5XF9 - chains C and D of the 4 polymer chains in the assembly; structure by X-ray diffraction, 2.58 A resolution.

Chain C:
Molecule: NAD-reducing hydrogenase
Source organism: Hydrogenophilus thermoluteolus
UniProtKB: A0A077L7R5 (A0A077L7R5_HYDTE); numbering as in UniProt (aligned over 1-189)
Amino-acid sequence (189 residues; row label = number of the first residue in the row):
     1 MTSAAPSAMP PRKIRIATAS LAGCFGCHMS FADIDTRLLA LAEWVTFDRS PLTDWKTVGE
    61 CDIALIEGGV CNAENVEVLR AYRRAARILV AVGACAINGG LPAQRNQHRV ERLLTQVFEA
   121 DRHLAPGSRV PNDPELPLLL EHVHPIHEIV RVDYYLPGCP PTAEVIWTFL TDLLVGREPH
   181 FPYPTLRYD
Unresolved in the structure: 1-11
Ion coordination: 4Fe-4S cluster Fe: Cys24, Cys27, Cys95, Cys159
Residues lining bound ligands: 4Fe-4S cluster (SF4): Gly23, Cys24, Phe25, Gly26, Cys27, Glu67, Gly93, Ala94, Cys95, Gly158, Cys159, Pro160

Chain D:
Molecule: NAD-reducing hydrogenase
Source organism: Hydrogenophilus thermoluteolus
UniProtKB: A0A077LAI5 (A0A077LAI5_HYDTE); numbering as in UniProt (aligned over 1-468)
Amino-acid sequence (468 residues; numbered 1 to 468; the number before each row is that of its first residue):
     1 MTQHAPQAVS PRPSLPANAT RRVAIDPLSR VEGHGKVTIW LDDDGQVVEA RLHIVEFRGF
    61 EAFIVGRPYW EAPVVVQRLC GICPVSHHLA AAKALDRLVG VTQLPPTAEK MRRLMHYGQV
   121 LQSHALHFFY LAAPDLLLGF SADPAQRNVF GLAAQKRELA RQGILVRQFG QECIEATAGK
   181 RIHGTSAVPG GIHKNLSRRE RMALLSRAPE IRSWCEAAVA LIERLFTEHA PFFAQFGSFQ
   241 TKTFSLVAAD GSLDLYDGTF RVKEANGAIL IDHYDPNDYD QLLVEAVRPW SYMKFPYLKA
   301 YGEPDGFYRV GPSARLINCD RLTTARAEAA RQRFLTFDQG TVAHSTLGYH WARLIEMLHC
   361 AELIEALLTD ADLEGGELRA RGQRQHRGVG VIEAPRGTLI HHYEVGDDDL ITYCNLIVST
   421 THNNAVMNQA VTTAAKAFLS GVTLTEALLN HIEVAVRAFD PCLSCATH
Unresolved in the structure: 1-13
Ion coordination: nickel (III) ion: Glu32, Cys80, Cys83, Cys462, Cys465; Mg2+: Glu61, Leu416; carbonmonoxide-(dicyano) iron Fe: Cys83, Cys462, Cys465
Residues lining bound ligands: carbonmonoxide-(dicyano) iron (FCO): Cys83, Ser86, His87, Ala394, Pro395, Arg396, Leu399, Val418, Ser419, Thr420, Cys462, Cys465

How chain C and chain D interact:
Pairs across the interface (124; chain C residue first):
  Leu21(C) - Glu56(D)
  Ala22(C) - Arg58(D)
  Gly23(C) - Arg58(D)
  Cys24(C) - Arg78(D)
  Cys24(C) - Leu79(D)
  Cys24(C) - Cys80(D)
  Cys24(C) - Gly81(D)  hydrogen bond (side chain-backbone)
  Cys24(C) - His183(D)
  Cys24(C) - Ser464(D)  hydrogen bond (backbone-side chain)
  Phe25(C) - Val31(D)
  Phe25(C) - Gly33(D)
  Phe25(C) - Gly81(D)
  Phe25(C) - Ser464(D)
  Gly26(C) - Gly81(D)
  Gly26(C) - Ile182(D)
  Met29(C) - Gly81(D)
  Met29(C) - Ile82(D)  hydrophobic
  Met29(C) - Leu126(D)  hydrophobic
  Met29(C) - Arg167(D)  hydrogen bond (backbone-side chain)
  Met29(C) - Ile182(D)
  Ser30(C) - Ile182(D)
  Ala32(C) - Arg167(D)  hydrogen bond (backbone-side chain)
  Asp33(C) - Arg167(D)  salt bridge
  Asp33(C) - Gln171(D)  hydrogen bond
  Asp33(C) - Arg181(D)  salt bridge
  Asp33(C) - Ile182(D)
  Asp35(C) - Ile164(D)
  Asp35(C) - Gln168(D)  hydrogen bond
  Asp35(C) - Arg181(D)  salt bridge
  Thr36(C) - Ile164(D)
  Thr36(C) - Leu165(D)
  Leu38(C) - Tyr130(D)  hydrophobic
  Leu38(C) - Phe150(D)  hydrophobic
  Leu39(C) - Ala153(D)  hydrophobic
  Leu39(C) - Arg157(D)
  Leu39(C) - Ile164(D)  hydrophobic
  Ala42(C) - Phe150(D)  hydrophobic
  Phe47(C) - Phe150(D)  hydrophobic
  Arg49(C) - Pro27(D)
  Pro51(C) - Ser29(D)
  Pro51(C) - Arg30(D)  hydrogen bond (backbone-backbone)
  Leu52(C) - Arg30(D)
  Leu52(C) - Asn148(D)
  Thr53(C) - Ser29(D)  hydrogen bond (backbone-side chain)
  Thr53(C) - Asn148(D)
  Asp54(C) - Ser29(D)
  Asp54(C) - Arg30(D)  salt bridge
  Asp54(C) - Arg147(D)  salt bridge
  Asp54(C) - Asn450(D)  hydrogen bond
  Asp54(C) - Arg457(D)  salt bridge
  Trp55(C) - Pro144(D)  hydrophobic
  Trp55(C) - Ala145(D)
  Lys56(C) - Pro27(D)  hydrogen bond (side chain-backbone)
  Lys56(C) - Ser29(D)  hydrogen bond
  Lys56(C) - Glu453(D)  salt bridge
  Cys71(C) - Arg58(D)
  Asn72(C) - Glu56(D)
  Glu74(C) - Asp26(D)
  Asn75(C) - Glu56(D)
  Leu101(C) - Phe63(D)
  Leu101(C) - Val75(D)
  Leu101(C) - Arg78(D)
  Leu101(C) - Leu79(D)
  Pro102(C) - Arg58(D)
  Gln104(C) - Phe63(D)
  Arg105(C) - Arg58(D)
  Arg105(C) - Phe63(D)
  His108(C) - Phe63(D)
  Leu113(C) - Phe57(D)
  Leu113(C) - Ala62(D)  hydrophobic
  Leu114(C) - Phe57(D)  hydrophobic
  Leu114(C) - Tyr292(D)  hydrophobic
  Gln116(C) - Ala62(D)
  Val117(C) - Glu61(D)
  Val117(C) - Lys294(D)  hydrogen bond (backbone-side chain)
  Phe118(C) - Phe57(D)  hydrophobic
  Phe118(C) - Val287(D)  hydrophobic
  Phe118(C) - Tyr292(D)
  Phe118(C) - Lys294(D)
  Asp121(C) - Tyr413(D)  hydrogen bond
  Arg122(C) - Glu404(D)  salt bridge
  Arg122(C) - Tyr413(D)
  His123(C) - Tyr279(D)
  His123(C) - Asp280(D)
  His123(C) - Val284(D)
  His123(C) - Glu285(D)  hydrogen bond (backbone-backbone)
  His123(C) - His402(D)
  His123(C) - Tyr413(D)  hydrogen bond
  His123(C) - Asn415(D)
  Leu124(C) - Glu285(D)
  Leu124(C) - Val287(D)  hydrophobic
  Leu124(C) - Lys294(D)
  Ala125(C) - Val284(D)  hydrophobic
  Ala125(C) - Glu285(D)  hydrogen bond (backbone-backbone)
  Ala125(C) - Tyr297(D)
  Ser128(C) - Val287(D)
  Arg129(C) - Val287(D)
  Pro131(C) - Val287(D)  hydrophobic
  Pro131(C) - Arg288(D)
  Pro131(C) - Pro289(D)
  Pro131(C) - Ser291(D)
  Asn132(C) - Pro289(D)  hydrogen bond (backbone-backbone)
  Asp133(C) - Pro289(D)
  Asp133(C) - Trp290(D)
  Glu135(C) - Arg22(D)  salt bridge
  Glu135(C) - Lys36(D)  salt bridge
  Glu135(C) - Thr38(D)
  Glu135(C) - Trp40(D)
  Glu135(C) - His53(D)
  Glu135(C) - Val55(D)
  Leu136(C) - Ile54(D)
  Leu136(C) - Pro289(D)
  Leu136(C) - Trp290(D)
  Leu136(C) - Tyr292(D)
  Pro137(C) - Val55(D)
  Leu139(C) - Tyr292(D)
  Cys159(C) - Arg78(D)  hydrogen bond (backbone-side chain)
  Cys159(C) - Lys180(D)  hydrogen bond (backbone-side chain)
  Cys159(C) - His183(D)
  Pro160(C) - Lys180(D)
  Pro160(C) - Ile182(D)
  Pro160(C) - His183(D)
  Asp189(C) - Arg78(D)  hydrogen bond (backbone-side chain)
  Asp189(C) - Lys180(D)  hydrogen bond (backbone-side chain)
Other interface residues (no listed pair), chain C (56 interface residues in all): Glu43, Val110
Other interface residues (no listed pair), chain D (71 interface residues in all): Ile25, Leu28, Glu32, Phe60, Leu131, Val149, Arg161, Ala286

Summary:
Chain C and chain D form an interface of 56 and 71 residues respectively; the contacts include 21 hydrogen
bonds and 10 salt bridges. Among the polar pairs are Asp33(C)-Arg167(D), Asp33(C)-Arg181(D) and
Asp35(C)-Arg181(D). Bound to chain C: 4Fe-4S cluster. Bound to chain D: carbonmonoxide-(dicyano) iron.
Chain C is NAD-reducing hydrogenase and chain D is NAD-reducing hydrogenase, both from Hydrogenophilus
thermoluteolus; the structure, Crystal structure of NAD+-reducing [NiFe]-hydrogenase in the air-oxidized
state, was determined by X-ray diffraction (same publication as 5XFA).
